4IWR - chains B and D of the 4 polymer chains in the assembly; structure by X-ray diffraction, 2.40 A resolution.

[Chain B]
Name: Regulatory protein
From: Enterobacter sp
UniProtKB: Q8GGH0 (Q8GGH0_9ENTR); residue numbers follow UniProt; this construct covers 1-79
Amino-acid sequence (82 residues; each row starts with the number of its first residue; numbers below 1 keep their minus sign (Gly-2 is residue -2)):
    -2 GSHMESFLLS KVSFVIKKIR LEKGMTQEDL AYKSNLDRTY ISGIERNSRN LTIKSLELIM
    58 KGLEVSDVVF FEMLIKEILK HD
Unresolved in the structure: -2 to 1, 78-79
Differences from the reference sequence: expression tag (-2 to 0)

[Chain D]
Molecule: 25-nt DNA strand
Sequence (25 nucleotides; each row starts with the number of its first residue):
     1 TAATCACACG GACTATAAGT CACAT

[Chain B / chain D interface]
Contacting residue pairs (11):
  Arg17(B) - DC7(D)  salt bridge to the phosphate
  Thr23(B) - DA6(D)  phosphate contact
  Thr23(B) - DC7(D)  phosphate contact
  Gln24(B) - DC7(D)  hydrogen bond to the phosphate
  Gln24(B) - DA8(D)  hydrogen bond to the phosphate
  Thr36(B) - DC9(D)  base contact
  Thr36(B) - DG10(D)  base contact
  Ser39(B) - DA8(D)  hydrogen bond to the phosphate
  Arg43(B) - DA8(D)  phosphate contact
  Arg43(B) - DC9(D)  salt bridge to the phosphate
  Thr49(B) - DA17(D)  sugar contact

[In short]
7 residues of chain B face 6 of chain D across their interface; the contacts include 3 hydrogen bonds and 2
salt bridges. Polar contacts include Gln24(B)-DC7(D), Gln24(B)-DA8(D) and Ser39(B)-DA8(D).
Chain B is Regulatory protein (Enterobacter sp) and chain D is a 25-nt DNA strand; the structure, C.Esp1396I
bound to a 25 base pair operator site, was determined by X-ray diffraction, deposited together with 4I8T.
